Entry 3VGT (X-ray diffraction, 2.70 A resolution); this record covers chain A.

# Chain A
Name: Nucleoside diphosphate kinase
Notes: EC 2.7.4.6
UniProt: Q83WH5 (Q83WH5_9GAMM); residues 1-141 here = UniProt positions 1-141
Chain sequence (141 residues; numbered 1 to 141; the number before each row is that of its first residue):
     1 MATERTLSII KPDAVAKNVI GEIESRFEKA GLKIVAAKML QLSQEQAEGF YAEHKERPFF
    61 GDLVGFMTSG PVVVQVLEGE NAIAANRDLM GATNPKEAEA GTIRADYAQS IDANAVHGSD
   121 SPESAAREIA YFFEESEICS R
Disordered / not traced: 1
From the paper describing this entry:
  - catalytic residues: His-117 (citing earlier work)
  - mutagenesis - E134A (119% +/- 9%): increased catalytic activity

# Overview
The paper reports the catalytic residue His-117; E134A increases catalytic activity.
Chain A is Nucleoside diphosphate kinase; the structure, Wild-type nucleoside diphosphate kinase derived from
Halomonas sp. 593, was determined by X-ray diffraction (same publication as 3VGS, 3VGU and 3VGV).
